Entry 5YKE (electron microscopy, 4.11 A resolution (low resolution: residue-level contacts below are approximate; hydrogen-bond / salt-bridge calls are withheld)); this record covers chains A and B of the 8 polymer chains in the assembly.

== Chain A ==
Molecule: ATP-sensitive inward rectifier potassium channel 11
From: Mus musculus
UniProtKB: Q61743 (KCJ11_MOUSE); residues 1-390 here = UniProt positions 1-390
Amino-acid sequence (390 residues; numbered 1 to 390; the number before each row is that of its first residue):
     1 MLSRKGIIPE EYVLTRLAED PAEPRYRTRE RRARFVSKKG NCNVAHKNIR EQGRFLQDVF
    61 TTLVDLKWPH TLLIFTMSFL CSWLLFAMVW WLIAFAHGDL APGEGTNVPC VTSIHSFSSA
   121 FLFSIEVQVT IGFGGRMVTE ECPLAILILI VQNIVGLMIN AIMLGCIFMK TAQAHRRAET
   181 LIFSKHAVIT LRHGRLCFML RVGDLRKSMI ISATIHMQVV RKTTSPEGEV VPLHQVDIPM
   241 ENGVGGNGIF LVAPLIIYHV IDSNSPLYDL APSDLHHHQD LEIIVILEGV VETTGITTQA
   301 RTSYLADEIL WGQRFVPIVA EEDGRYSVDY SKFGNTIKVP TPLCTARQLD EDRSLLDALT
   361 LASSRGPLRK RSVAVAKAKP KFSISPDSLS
Unresolved in the structure: 1-45, 179-390
Cystine bridges: C110-C142
Swiss-Prot annotation at these positions:
  - motif: T130 to G135 (Selectivity filter)
  - binding site (ATP): N48, R50, Y330
  - binding site (K(+)): T130, F133
  - binding site (a 1,2-diacyl-sn-glycero-3-phospho-(1D-myo-inositol-4,5-bisphosphate)): R176
  - site: N160 (Role in the control of polyamine-mediated channel gating and in the blocking by intracellular magnesium)
  - modified residue: T341 (Phosphothreonine), S385 (Phosphoserine)

== Chain B ==
Molecule: ATP-binding cassette sub-family C member 8 isoform X2
From: Mesocricetus auratus
UniProtKB: A0A1U7R319 (A0A1U7R319_MESAU); residue numbers follow UniProt; this construct covers 1-1582
Amino-acid sequence (1582 residues; row label = number of the first residue in the row):
     1 MPLAFCGTEN HSAAYRVDQG VLNNGCFVDA LNVVPHVFLL FITFPILFIG WGSQSSKVHI
    61 HHSTWLHFPG HNLRWILTFI LLFVLVCEIA EGILSDGVTE SRHLHLYMPA GMAFMAAITS
   121 VVYYHNIETS NFPKLLIALL IYWTLAFITK TIKFVKFYDH AIGFSQLRFC LTGLLVILYG
   181 MLLLVEVNVI RVRRYIFFKT PREVKPPEDL QDLGVRFLQP FVNLLSKGTY WWMNAFIKTA
   241 HKKPIDLRAI GKLPIAMRAL TNYQRLCVAF DAQARKDTQS PQGARAIWRA LCHAFGRRLI
   301 LSSTFRILAD LLGFAGPLCI FGIVDHLGKE NHVFQPKTQF LGVYFVSSQE FLGNAYVLAV
   361 LLFLALLLQR TFLQASYYVA IETGINLRGA IQTKIYNKIM HLSTSNLSMG EMTAGQICNL
   421 VAIDTNQLMW FFFLCPNLWA MPVQIIVGVI LLYYILGVSA LIGAAVIILL APVQYFVATK
   481 LSQAQRSTLE HSNERLKQTN EMLRGMKLLK LYAWESIFCS RVEVTRRKEM TSLRAFAVYT
   541 SISIFMNTAI PIAAVLITFV GHVSFFKESD LSPSVAFASL SLFHILVTPL FLLSSVVRST
   601 VKALVSVQKL SEFLSSAEIR EEQCAPREPA PQGQAGKYQA VPLKVVNRKR PAREEVRDLL
   661 GPLQRLAPSM DGDADNFCVQ IIGGFFTWTP DGIPTLSNIT IRIPRGQLTM IVGQVGCGKS
   721 SLLLATLGEM QKVSGAVFWN SNLPDSEGED PSSPERETAA GSDIRSRGPV AYASQKPWLL
   781 NATVEENITF ESPFNKQRYK MVIEACSLQP DIDILPHGDQ TQIGERGINL SGGQRQRISV
   841 ARALYQQTNV VFLDDPFSAL DVHLSDHLMQ AGILELLRDD KRTVVLVTHK LQYLPHADWI
   901 IAMKDGTIQR EGTLKDFQRS ECQLFEHWKT LMNRQDQELE KETVMERKAS EPSQGLPRAM
   961 SSRDGLLLDE EEEEEEAAES EEDDNLSSVL HQRAKIPWRA CTKYLSSAGI LLLSLLVFSQ
  1021 LLKHMVLVAI DYWLAKWTDS ALVLSPAARN CSLSQECDLD QSVYAMVFTL LCSLGIVLCL
  1081 VTSVTVEWTG LKVAKRLHRS LLNRIILAPM RFFETTPLGS ILNRFSSDCN TIDQHIPSTL
  1141 ECLSRSTLLC VSALTVISYV TPVFLVALLP LAVVCYFIQK YFRVASRDLQ QLDDTTQLPL
  1201 LSHFAETVEG LTTIRAFRYE ARFQQKLLEY TDSNNIASLF LTAANRWLEV RMEYIGACVV
  1261 LIAAATSISN SLHRELSAGL VGLGLTYALM VSNYLNWMVR NLADMEIQLG AVKRIHALLK
  1321 TEAESYEGLL APSLIPKNWP DQGKIQIQNL SVRYDSSLKP VLKHVNALIS PGQKIGICGR
  1381 TGSGKSSFSL AFFRMVDMFE GRIIIDGIDI AKLPLHTLRS RLSIILQDPV LFSGTIRFNL
  1441 DPEKKCSDST LWEALEIAQL KLVVKALPGG LDAIITEGGE NFSQGQRQLF CLARAFVRKT
  1501 SIFIMDEATA SIDMATENIL QKVVMTAFAD RTVVTIAHRV HTILSADLVM VLKRGAILEF
  1561 DKPETLLSQK DSVFASFVRA DK
Unresolved in the structure: 1-23, 53-62, 97-102, 161-166, 278-282, 330-353, 407-410, 617-995, 1041-1059, 1322-1582
Residues lining bound ligands: Glyburide (GBM; 5-chloro-N-(2-{4-[(cyclohexylcarbamoyl)sulfamoyl]phenyl}ethyl)-2-methoxybenzamide): R306, Y377, I381, W430, F433, L434, N437, L592, S1238, L1241, T1242, N1245, R1246, R1300
What the authors report for this chain:
  - mutagenesis - Y230A, W232A: decreased binding to Glyburide (citing earlier work)
  - mutagenesis - K1385M: decreased binding to Mg-ADP (citing earlier work)

== Chain A / chain B interface ==
Residue-residue contacts (30):
  K47(A) - S63(B)
  N48(A) - S63(B)
  N48(A) - T64(B)
  N48(A) - Q211(B)
  N48(A) - D212(B)
  I49(A) - S63(B)
  I49(A) - T64(B)
  E51(A) - T64(B)
  E51(A) - T129(B)
  E51(A) - S130(B)
  E51(A) - N131(B)
  Q52(A) - N131(B)
  G53(A) - N131(B)
  G53(A) - F132(B)
  L56(A) - I49(B)
  L56(A) - F132(B)
  Q57(A) - F132(B)
  H70(A) - W51(B)
  H70(A) - G52(B)
  L73(A) - F48(B)
  I74(A) - I49(B)
  M77(A) - F48(B)
  C81(A) - F41(B)
  L84(A) - F41(B)
  L85(A) - F41(B)
  M88(A) - V34(B)
  W91(A) - A30(B)
  L92(A) - F27(B)
  F95(A) - F27(B)
  A96(A) - F27(B)
Interface residues without a listed pair, chain A (24 interface residues in all): R50, V59, T62, L63
Interface residues without a listed pair, chain B (21 interface residues in all): C26, V33, F38, P45, L66

== In short ==
24 residues of chain A face 21 of chain B across their interface. Ligands of chain B: Glyburide. From UniProt:
3 ATP-binding residues, K+-binding residues T130(A) and F133(A) and residue binding
1,2-diacyl-sn-glycero-3-phospho-(1D-myo-inositol-4,5-bisphosphate) R176(A) on chain A. From the paper: Y230A
and W232A of chain B reduce binding to Glyburide; K1385M of chain B reduces binding to Mg-ADP.
Here chain A is ATP-sensitive inward rectifier potassium channel 11 (Mus musculus) and chain B is ATP-binding
cassette sub-family C member 8 isoform X2 (Mesocricetus auratus). Entry 5YKE (Structure of pancreatic
ATP-sensitive potassium channel bound with glibenclamide and ATPgammaS (focused refinement on TM at ...) was
determined by electron microscopy (same publication as 5YKF, 5YKG, 5YW8, 5YW9, 5YWA, 5YWB and 5YWC).
